Entry 6ZBU (X-ray diffraction, 2.46 A resolution); this record covers chains A and E of the 12 polymer chains in the assembly.

== Chain A (and E) ==
Name: Nuclear receptor corepressor 1, B-cell lymphoma 6 protein
Source organism: Homo sapiens
Notes: chain E of this document is another copy of the same molecule, construct and numbering; everything in this record applies to it too
UniProt: chimeric construct of O75376, P41182: residues -5 to 3 from O75376 (NCOR1_HUMAN) positions 1733-1741 (UniProt number = residue number + 1738); residues 6-129 from P41182 positions 6-129 (same numbers)
Chain sequence (137 residues; each row starts with the number of its first residue; numbers below 1 keep their minus sign (Gly-7 is residue -7)):
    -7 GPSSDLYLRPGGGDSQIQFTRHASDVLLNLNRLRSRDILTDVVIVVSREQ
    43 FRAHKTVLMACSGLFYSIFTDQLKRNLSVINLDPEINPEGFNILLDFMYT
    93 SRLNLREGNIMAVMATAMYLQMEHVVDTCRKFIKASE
Unresolved in the structure: 3-5, 129 (chain E: -7 to -5, 2-3, 128-129)
Differences from the reference sequence: expression tag (-7 to -6); linker (4-5); conflict Gln8 (Cys in P41182), Arg67 (Cys in P41182), Asn84 (Cys in P41182)

== How chain A and chain E interact ==
Residue-residue contacts (30):
  Asp75(A) - Glu99(E)
  Pro76(A) - Glu99(E)
  Glu77(A) - Gly100(E)
  Glu77(A) - Asn101(E)
  Glu77(A) - Ile102(E)  hydrogen bond (side chain-backbone)
  Glu77(A) - Met103(E)  hydrogen bond (side chain-backbone)
  Glu77(A) - Ala104(E)  hydrogen bond (side chain-backbone)
  Ile78(A) - Met103(E)  hydrophobic
  Gly100(A) - Glu77(E)
  Asn101(A) - Glu77(E)  hydrogen bond (backbone-side chain)
  Ile102(A) - Glu77(E)  hydrogen bond (backbone-side chain)
  Met103(A) - Glu77(E)  hydrogen bond (backbone-side chain)
  Met103(A) - Ile78(E)  hydrophobic
  Met103(A) - Ala107(E)
  Met103(A) - Tyr111(E)  hydrophobic
  Ala104(A) - Glu77(E)
  Met106(A) - Met110(E)  hydrophobic
  Ala107(A) - Met103(E)
  Ala107(A) - Ala107(E)  hydrophobic
  Met110(A) - Met103(E)  hydrophobic
  Met110(A) - Met106(E)  hydrophobic
  Met110(A) - Met110(E)  hydrophobic
  Met110(A) - Ile125(E)
  Tyr111(A) - Met103(E)
  Gln113(A) - Lys126(E)
  Glu115(A) - Arg122(E)  salt bridge
  Val118(A) - Met110(E)  hydrophobic
  Arg122(A) - Met110(E)
  Arg122(A) - Glu115(E)
  Lys126(A) - Gln113(E)
Also at the interface, not in a pair above, chain A (19 interface residues in all): Glu99
Also at the interface, not in a pair above, chain E (20 interface residues in all): Asp75, Thr108, Val118

== In short ==
19 residues of chain A face 20 of chain E across their interface; the contacts include 6 hydrogen bonds and 1
salt bridge. Polar contacts include Glu115(A)-Arg122(E), Glu77(A)-Ile102(E) and Glu77(A)-Met103(E).
Both chains are Nuclear receptor corepressor 1, B-cell lymphoma 6 protein (Homo sapiens). Entry 6ZBU (Crystal
structure of an NCoR1BBD2-BCL6BTB chimera in complex with the NcoR1 BBD1 corepressor peptide) was determined
by X-ray diffraction, deposited together with 6XWF, 6XXS, 6XYX, 6XZZ and 6Y17.
